Entry 9GFB (electron microscopy, 3.55 A resolution); this record covers chains G and K of the 20 polymer chains in the assembly.

# Chain G
Name: Chromatin-remodeling ATPase INO80
Source organism: Homo sapiens
Notes: EC 3.6.4.-
UniProt: Q9ULG1 (INO80_HUMAN); residue numbers follow UniProt; this construct covers 1-1556
Amino-acid sequence (1556 residues; row label = number of the first residue in the row):
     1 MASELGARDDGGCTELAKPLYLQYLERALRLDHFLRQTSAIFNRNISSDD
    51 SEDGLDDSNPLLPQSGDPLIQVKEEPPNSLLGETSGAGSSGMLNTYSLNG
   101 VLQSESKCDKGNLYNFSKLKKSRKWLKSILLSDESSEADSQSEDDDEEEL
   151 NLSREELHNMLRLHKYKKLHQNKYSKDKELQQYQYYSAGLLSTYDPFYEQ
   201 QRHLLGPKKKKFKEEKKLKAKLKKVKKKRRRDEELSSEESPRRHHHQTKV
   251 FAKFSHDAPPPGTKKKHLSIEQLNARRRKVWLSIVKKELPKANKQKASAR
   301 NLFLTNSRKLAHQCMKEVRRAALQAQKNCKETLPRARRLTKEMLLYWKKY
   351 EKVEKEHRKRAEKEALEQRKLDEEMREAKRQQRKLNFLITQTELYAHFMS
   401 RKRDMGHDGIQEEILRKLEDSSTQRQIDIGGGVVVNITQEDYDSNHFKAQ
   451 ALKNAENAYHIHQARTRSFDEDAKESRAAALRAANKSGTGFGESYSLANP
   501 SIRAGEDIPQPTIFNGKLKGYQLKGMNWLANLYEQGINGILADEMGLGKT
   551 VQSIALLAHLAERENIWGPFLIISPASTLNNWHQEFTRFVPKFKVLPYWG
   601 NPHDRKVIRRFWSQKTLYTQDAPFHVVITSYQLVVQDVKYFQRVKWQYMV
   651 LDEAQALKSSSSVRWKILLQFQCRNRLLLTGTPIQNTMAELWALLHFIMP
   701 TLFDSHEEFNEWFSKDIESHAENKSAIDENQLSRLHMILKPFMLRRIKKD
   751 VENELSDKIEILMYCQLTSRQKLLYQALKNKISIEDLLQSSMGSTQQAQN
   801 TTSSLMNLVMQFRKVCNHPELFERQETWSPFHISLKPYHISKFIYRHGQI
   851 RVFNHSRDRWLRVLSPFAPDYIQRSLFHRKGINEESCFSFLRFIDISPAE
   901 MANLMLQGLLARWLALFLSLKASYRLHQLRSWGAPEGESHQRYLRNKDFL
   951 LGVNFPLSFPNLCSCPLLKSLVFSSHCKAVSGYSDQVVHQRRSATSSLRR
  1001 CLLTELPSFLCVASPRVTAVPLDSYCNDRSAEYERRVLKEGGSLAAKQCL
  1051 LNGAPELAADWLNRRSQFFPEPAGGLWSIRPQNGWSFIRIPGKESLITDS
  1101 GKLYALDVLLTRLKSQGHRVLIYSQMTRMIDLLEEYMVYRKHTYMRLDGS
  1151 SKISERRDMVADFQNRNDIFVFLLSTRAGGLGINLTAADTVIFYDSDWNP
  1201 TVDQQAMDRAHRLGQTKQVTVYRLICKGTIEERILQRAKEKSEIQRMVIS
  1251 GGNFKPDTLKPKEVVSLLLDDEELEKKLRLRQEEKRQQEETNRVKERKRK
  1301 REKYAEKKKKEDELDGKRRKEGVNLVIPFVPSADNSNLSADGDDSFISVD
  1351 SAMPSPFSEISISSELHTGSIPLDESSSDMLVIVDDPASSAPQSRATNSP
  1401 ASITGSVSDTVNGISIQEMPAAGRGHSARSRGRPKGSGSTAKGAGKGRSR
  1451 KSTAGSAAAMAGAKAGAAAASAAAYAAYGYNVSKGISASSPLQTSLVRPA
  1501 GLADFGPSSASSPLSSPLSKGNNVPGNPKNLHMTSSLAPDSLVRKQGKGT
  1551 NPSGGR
Unresolved in the structure: 1-517, 614-621, 713-728, 781-807, 1251-1556
Small-molecule neighbours: ADP (adenosine-5'-diphosphate): Leu518, Lys519, Gln522, Asp543, Glu544, Met545, Gly546, Leu547, Gly548, Lys549, Thr550, Val551, Glu585, Arg588, Phe589, Asn1184, Arg1209, Arg1212, Leu1213
Curated features (UniProtKB/Swiss-Prot):
  - binding site (ATP): Asp543 to Thr550
  - modified residue: Lys118 (N6-acetyllysine), Ser1512 (Phosphoserine)
  - mutagenesis: Glu653 (E653Q: Abolishes DNA-dependent ATPase and nucleosome remodeling activities)

# Chain K
Molecule: Nucleosomal DNA strand 1
Sequence (152 nucleotides; each row starts with the number of its first residue; numbers below 1 keep their minus sign (DC-70 is residue -70)):
   -70 CAATATCCCGAGTACATGCACAGGATGTATATATCTGACACGTGCCTGGA
   -20 GACTAGGGAGTAATCCCCTTGGCGGTTAAAACGCGGGGGACAGCGCGTAC
    30 GTGCGTTTAAGCGGTGCTAGAGCTGTCTACGACCAATTGAGCGGCCTCGG
    80 CA
Unresolved in the structure: -70 to -58

# Interface between chain G and chain K
Pairs across the interface (16; chain G residue first):
  Lys639(G) with DT-7(K), salt bridge to the phosphate
  Lys658(G) with DG73(K), salt bridge to the phosphate
  Ser659(G) with DG72(K), hydrogen bond to the phosphate
  Ser662(G) with DC71(K), phosphate contact
  Val663(G) with DC71(K), hydrogen bond to the phosphate
  Arg664(G) with DC71(K), hydrogen bond to the phosphate; DG72(K), salt bridge to the phosphate
  Lys1152(G) with DA64(K), base contact
  Arg1177(G) with DG72(K), hydrogen bond to the phosphate; DG73(K), salt bridge to the phosphate
  Trp1198(G) with DG73(K), phosphate contact; DC74(K), sugar contact
  Asn1199(G) with DG73(K), hydrogen bond to the phosphate
  Arg1237(G) with DC74(K), salt bridge to the phosphate; DC75(K), salt bridge to the phosphate
  Lys1241(G) with DC74(K), salt bridge to the phosphate
Also at the interface, not in a pair above, chain G (14 interface residues in all): Ala656, Val809
Also at the interface, not in a pair above, chain K (8 interface residues in all): DG70

# Overview
14 residues of chain G and 8 residues of chain K are in contact; the contacts include 5 hydrogen bonds and 7
salt bridges. Polar contacts include Ser659(G)-DG72(K), Val663(G)-DC71(K) and Arg664(G)-DC71(K). Bound to
chain G: ADP.
Chain G is Chromatin-remodeling ATPase INO80 (Homo sapiens) and chain K is Nucleosomal DNA strand 1; the
structure, CryoEM structure of the human INO80 core-nucleosome complex state N-7, was determined by electron
microscopy.
